PDB entry 3V5R | X-ray diffraction, 2.10 A resolution | chains A and B

[Chain A (and B)]
Name: Protein GAL3
Organism: Saccharomyces cerevisiae
Notes: chain B of this document is another copy of the same molecule, construct and numbering; everything in this record applies to it too
Reference sequence: P13045 (GAL3_YEAST); residues 17-520 here = UniProt positions 17-520
Chain sequence (505 residues; row label = number of the first residue in the row):
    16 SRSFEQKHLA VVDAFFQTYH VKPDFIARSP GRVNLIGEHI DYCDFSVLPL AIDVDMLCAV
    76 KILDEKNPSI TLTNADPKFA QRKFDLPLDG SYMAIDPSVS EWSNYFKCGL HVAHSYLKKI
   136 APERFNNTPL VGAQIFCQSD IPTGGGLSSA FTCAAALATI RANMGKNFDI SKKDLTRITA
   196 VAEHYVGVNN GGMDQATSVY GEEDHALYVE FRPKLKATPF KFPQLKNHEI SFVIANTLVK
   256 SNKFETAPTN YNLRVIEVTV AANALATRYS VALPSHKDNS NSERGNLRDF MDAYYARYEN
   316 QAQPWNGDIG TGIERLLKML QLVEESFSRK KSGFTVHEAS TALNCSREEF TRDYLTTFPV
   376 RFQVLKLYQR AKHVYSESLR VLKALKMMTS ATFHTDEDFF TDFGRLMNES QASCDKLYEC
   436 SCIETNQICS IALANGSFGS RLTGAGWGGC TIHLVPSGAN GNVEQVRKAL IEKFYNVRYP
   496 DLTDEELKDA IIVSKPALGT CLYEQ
Not modelled in the structure: 16-18, 259-261 (chain B: 16-18, 257-261)
Differences from the reference sequence: expression tag (16)
What the authors report for this chain:
  - conformationally variable residues (domain motion): Lys81
  - contacts within the chain: Val69-Ile507 (hydrophobic contact), Phe237-Phe247 (hydrophobic contact), Phe237-Met403 (hydrophobic contact), Phe237-Phe414 (hydrophobic contact), Phe237-Phe418 (hydrophobic contact), Phe237-Ile245 (hydrophobic contact)
  - mutagenesis - D111C: abolished signaling (citing earlier work)
  - mutagenesis - V69E/D70V, F237Y, D368V, S509L, S509P: increased signaling (citing earlier work)

[Interface between chain A and chain B]
Residue-residue contacts - 85 pairs, chain A then chain B:
  Met108(A) - Gln378(B)  hydrogen bond (backbone-side chain)
  Ala109(A) - Gln378(B)
  Ile110(A) - Gln378(B)  hydrogen bond (backbone-side chain)
  Pro112(A) - Thr264(B)
  Pro112(A) - Arg376(B)  hydrogen bond (backbone-side chain)
  Ser113(A) - Thr264(B)
  Val114(A) - Arg376(B)
  His126(A) - Gln378(B)
  Val196(A) - Arg362(B)
  Glu198(A) - Val375(B)
  His199(A) - Val351(B)
  His199(A) - Val375(B)
  His199(A) - Arg376(B)
  His199(A) - Phe377(B)  hydrogen bond (side chain-backbone)
  Tyr200(A) - Arg376(B)
  Tyr200(A) - Phe377(B)
  Tyr200(A) - Gln378(B)
  Val201(A) - Arg376(B)
  Gly202(A) - Pro374(B)
  Gly202(A) - Val375(B)  hydrogen bond (backbone-backbone)
  Gly202(A) - Arg376(B)
  Asn204(A) - Leu370(B)  hydrogen bond (side chain-backbone)
  Asn204(A) - Thr371(B)  hydrogen bond (side chain-backbone)
  Asn204(A) - Phe373(B)  hydrogen bond (side chain-backbone)
  Asn204(A) - Pro374(B)
  Lys229(A) - Glu363(B)  salt bridge
  Thr264(A) - Pro112(B)
  Tyr266(A) - Thr372(B)  hydrogen bond (side chain-backbone)
  Asn267(A) - Phe373(B)
  Val270(A) - Thr372(B)
  Val270(A) - Phe373(B)  hydrophobic
  His291(A) - Arg367(B)  hydrogen bond (backbone-side chain)
  Lys292(A) - Arg367(B)
  Asp293(A) - Glu363(B)
  Asp293(A) - Arg367(B)  hydrogen bond (backbone-side chain)
  Asn294(A) - Glu363(B)
  Ser295(A) - Arg367(B)
  Ser295(A) - Thr371(B)
  Asn296(A) - Thr371(B)
  Asn296(A) - Thr372(B)
  Ser297(A) - Thr371(B)
  Glu298(A) - Glu298(B)
  Glu298(A) - Arg299(B)  salt bridge
  Glu298(A) - Arg367(B)
  Glu298(A) - Asp368(B)
  Glu298(A) - Thr371(B)
  Arg299(A) - Glu298(B)
  Val351(A) - His199(B)
  Arg362(A) - Val196(B)
  Glu363(A) - Lys229(B)  salt bridge
  Glu363(A) - Asp293(B)
  Glu363(A) - Asn294(B)  hydrogen bond (side chain-backbone)
  Arg367(A) - His291(B)  hydrogen bond (side chain-backbone)
  Arg367(A) - Lys292(B)
  Arg367(A) - Asp293(B)  hydrogen bond (side chain-backbone)
  Arg367(A) - Ser295(B)
  Arg367(A) - Glu298(B)
  Asp368(A) - Glu298(B)
  Leu370(A) - Asn204(B)  hydrogen bond (backbone-side chain)
  Thr371(A) - Asn204(B)  hydrogen bond (backbone-side chain)
  Thr371(A) - Ser295(B)
  Thr371(A) - Asn296(B)
  Thr371(A) - Ser297(B)
  Thr371(A) - Glu298(B)
  Thr372(A) - Asn204(B)  hydrogen bond (backbone-side chain)
  Thr372(A) - Tyr266(B)  hydrogen bond (backbone-side chain)
  Thr372(A) - Val270(B)
  Phe373(A) - Asn204(B)  hydrogen bond (backbone-side chain)
  Phe373(A) - Asn267(B)
  Phe373(A) - Phe373(B)  hydrophobic
  Pro374(A) - Gly202(B)
  Pro374(A) - Asn204(B)
  Val375(A) - Glu198(B)
  Val375(A) - His199(B)
  Val375(A) - Gly202(B)
  Arg376(A) - Pro112(B)
  Arg376(A) - His199(B)
  Arg376(A) - Tyr200(B)
  Arg376(A) - Val201(B)  hydrogen bond (side chain-backbone)
  Arg376(A) - Gly202(B)
  Phe377(A) - His199(B)  hydrogen bond (backbone-backbone)
  Phe377(A) - Tyr200(B)
  Gln378(A) - Met108(B)
  Gln378(A) - Ile110(B)  hydrogen bond (side chain-backbone)
  Gln378(A) - His126(B)
Other interface residues (no listed pair), chain A (46 interface residues in all): Tyr107, Val203, Pro228, Pro263
Other interface residues (no listed pair), chain B (42 interface residues in all): Ala109, Pro228, Pro263

[Summary]
46 residues of chain A and 42 residues of chain B are in contact, with 22 hydrogen bonds and 3 salt bridges.
Polar pairs include Lys229(A)-Glu363(B), Glu298(A)-Arg299(B) and Met108(A)-Gln378(B). The paper reports that
V69E/D70V, F237Y and D368V of chain A, among others, increase signaling; conformational variability at
Lys81(A); 6 substitutions were tested in all.
Both chains are Protein GAL3 (Saccharomyces cerevisiae). Entry 3V5R (Crystal structure of the unliganded form
of Gal3p) was determined by X-ray diffraction, deposited together with 3V2U.
